1UW9 - chains A and I of the 16 polymer chains in the assembly; structure by X-ray diffraction, 2.05 A resolution.

Chain A:
Name: Ribulose bisphosphate carboxylase large chain
From: Chlamydomonas reinhardtii
Notes: EC 4.1.1.39
Reference sequence: P00877 (RBL_CHLRE); residue numbers follow UniProt; this construct covers 1-475
Amino-acid sequence (475 residues; each row starts with the number of its first residue):
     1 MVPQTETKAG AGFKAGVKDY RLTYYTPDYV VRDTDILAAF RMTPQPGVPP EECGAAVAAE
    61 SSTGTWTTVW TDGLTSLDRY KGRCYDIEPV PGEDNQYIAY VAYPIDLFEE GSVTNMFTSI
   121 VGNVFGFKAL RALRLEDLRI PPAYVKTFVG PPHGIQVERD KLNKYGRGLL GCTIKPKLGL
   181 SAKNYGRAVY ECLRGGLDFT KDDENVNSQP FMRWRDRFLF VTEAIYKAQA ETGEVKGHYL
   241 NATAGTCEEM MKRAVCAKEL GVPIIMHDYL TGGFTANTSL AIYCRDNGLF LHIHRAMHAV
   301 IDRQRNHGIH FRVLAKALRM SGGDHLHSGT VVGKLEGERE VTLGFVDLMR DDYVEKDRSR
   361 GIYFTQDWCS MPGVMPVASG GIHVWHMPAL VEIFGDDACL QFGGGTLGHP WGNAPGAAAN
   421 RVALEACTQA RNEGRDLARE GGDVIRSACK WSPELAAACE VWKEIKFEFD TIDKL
Disordered / not traced: 1-10
Differences from the reference sequence: conflict Pro46 (Leu in P00877); engineered mutation Thr222 (Ala in P00877), Phe290 (Leu in P00877)
Modified positions: Pro104, Pro151 (4-hydroxyproline; HYP); Lys201 (lysine nz-carboxylic acid; KCX); Cys256, Cys369 (s-methylcysteine; SMC)
Bound ions: Mg2+: Lys201, Asp203, Glu204 (together with 2-carboxyarabinitol-1,5-diphosphate)
Ligand contacts:
  - 2-carboxyarabinitol-1,5-diphosphate (CAP), molecule 1: Glu60, Thr65, Trp66, Asn123
  - 2-carboxyarabinitol-1,5-diphosphate (CAP), molecule 2: Thr173, Lys175, Lys177, Lys201, Asp203, Glu204, His294, Arg295, His298, His327, Lys334, Leu335, Ser379, Gly380, Gly381, Gln401, Phe402, Gly403, Gly404

Chain I:
Name: Ribulose bisphosphate carboxylase small chain 1
From: Chlamydomonas reinhardtii
Notes: EC 4.1.1.39
Reference sequence: P00873 (RBS1_CHLRE); residues 1-140 here correspond to UniProt positions 46-185 (UniProt number = residue number + 45)
Amino-acid sequence (140 residues; row label = number of the first residue in the row):
     1 MMVWTPVNNK MFETFSYLPP LTDEQIAAQV DYIVANGWIP CLEFAEADKA YVSNESAIRF
    61 GSVSCLYYDN RYWTMWKLPM FGCRDPMQVL REIVACTKAF PDAYVRLVAF DNQKQVQIMG
   121 FLVQRPKSAR DWQPANKRSV
Differences from the reference sequence: conflict Ser128 (Thr173 in P00873), Trp132 (Phe177 in P00873)

Interface between chain A and chain I:
Pairs across the interface (83):
  Gln156(A) with Lys114(I); Gln115(I); Val116(I)
  Asp160(A) with Val116(I)
  Lys161(A) with Leu66(I); Arg71(I), hydrogen bond (backbone-side chain)
  Asn163(A) with Arg71(I); Arg106(I)
  Lys164(A) with Glu13(I), salt bridge
  Tyr165(A) with Thr14(I), hydrogen bond (backbone-side chain); Val116(I), hydrophobic; Gln117(I)
  Gly166(A) with Thr14(I); Ile118(I); Met119(I)
  Arg167(A) with Glu13(I), salt bridge; Thr14(I)
  Arg194(A) with Trp4(I), hydrogen bond (side chain-backbone); Thr5(I); Pro6(I)
  Gly195(A) with Tyr17(I)
  Gly196(A) with Tyr17(I), hydrogen bond (backbone-side chain)
  Gln229(A) with Val52(I); Tyr68(I)
  Ala230(A) with Lys10(I), hydrogen bond (backbone-side chain)
  Glu231(A) with Pro6(I); Lys10(I)
  Thr232(A) with Lys10(I); Met11(I), hydrogen bond (backbone-backbone)
  Gly233(A) with Tyr51(I)
  Glu234(A) with Met11(I); Phe12(I); Glu13(I), hydrogen bond (side chain-backbone); Ser16(I)
  Val235(A) with Val52(I), hydrophobic; Tyr68(I)
  Lys258(A) with Ser62(I), hydrogen bond (side chain-backbone); Cys65(I)
  Glu259(A) with Ser62(I), hydrogen bond
  Gly261(A) with Ser64(I); Cys65(I)
  Val262(A) with Cys65(I), hydrogen bond (backbone-side chain)
  Pro263(A) with Leu66(I)
  Asn287(A) with Cys65(I)
  Gly288(A) with Cys65(I); Leu66(I)
  Leu289(A) with Cys65(I), hydrophobic
  Phe290(A) with Leu66(I), hydrophobic
  Asp397(A) with Lys114(I), salt bridge
  Pro410(A) with Met1(I)
  Trp411(A) with Met1(I); Met2(I)
  Ala414(A) with Trp4(I), hydrophobic
  Pro415(A) with Met2(I)
  Ala418(A) with Trp4(I), hydrophobic
  Arg421(A) with Glu13(I), hydrogen bond (side chain-backbone); Tyr17(I)
  Val422(A) with Tyr17(I)
  Glu425(A) with Glu13(I); Thr14(I); Phe15(I), hydrogen bond (side chain-backbone); Ser16(I), hydrogen bond (side chain-backbone); Tyr17(I), hydrogen bond (side chain-backbone); Leu18(I)
  Ala426(A) with Leu18(I)
  Gln429(A) with Phe15(I); Leu18(I); Leu21(I); Gln25(I); Gln29(I)
  Arg431(A) with Tyr32(I), hydrogen bond
  Asn432(A) with Phe15(I); Gln29(I), hydrogen bond; Tyr32(I)
  Glu433(A) with Gln25(I); Ala28(I)
  Trp451(A) with Tyr17(I); Leu18(I), hydrophobic; Pro19(I)
  Pro453(A) with Met2(I), hydrophobic
  Glu454(A) with Met2(I); Trp4(I); Ser139(I), hydrogen bond
Other interface residues (no listed pair), chain A (51 interface residues in all): Arg159, Leu162, Tyr190, Asp198, Ala257, Asp396, Thr428
Other interface residues (no listed pair), chain I (40 interface residues in all): Asn9, Val63, Gly120, Arg138

Summary:
The interface between chain A and chain I involves 51 residues on one side and 40 on the other, with 17
hydrogen bonds and 3 salt bridges. Among the polar pairs are Lys164(A)-Glu13(I), Arg167(A)-Glu13(I) and
Asp397(A)-Lys114(I). Bound to chain A: 2-carboxyarabinitol-1,5-diphosphate.
Chain A is Ribulose bisphosphate carboxylase large chain and chain I is Ribulose bisphosphate carboxylase
small chain 1, both from Chlamydomonas reinhardtii; the structure, L290F-A222T chlamydomonas Rubisco mutant,
was determined by X-ray diffraction, deposited together with 1UWA.
